2WDA - chain A; structure by X-ray diffraction, 2.30 A resolution.

# Chain A
Name: Putative secreted lyase
Organism: Streptomyces violaceoruber
Notes: EC 4.2.2.1
Reference sequence: O86516 (O86516_STRCO); residues 22-765 here correspond to UniProt positions 33-776 (UniProt number = residue number + 11)
Sequence (765 residues; each row starts with the number of its first residue):
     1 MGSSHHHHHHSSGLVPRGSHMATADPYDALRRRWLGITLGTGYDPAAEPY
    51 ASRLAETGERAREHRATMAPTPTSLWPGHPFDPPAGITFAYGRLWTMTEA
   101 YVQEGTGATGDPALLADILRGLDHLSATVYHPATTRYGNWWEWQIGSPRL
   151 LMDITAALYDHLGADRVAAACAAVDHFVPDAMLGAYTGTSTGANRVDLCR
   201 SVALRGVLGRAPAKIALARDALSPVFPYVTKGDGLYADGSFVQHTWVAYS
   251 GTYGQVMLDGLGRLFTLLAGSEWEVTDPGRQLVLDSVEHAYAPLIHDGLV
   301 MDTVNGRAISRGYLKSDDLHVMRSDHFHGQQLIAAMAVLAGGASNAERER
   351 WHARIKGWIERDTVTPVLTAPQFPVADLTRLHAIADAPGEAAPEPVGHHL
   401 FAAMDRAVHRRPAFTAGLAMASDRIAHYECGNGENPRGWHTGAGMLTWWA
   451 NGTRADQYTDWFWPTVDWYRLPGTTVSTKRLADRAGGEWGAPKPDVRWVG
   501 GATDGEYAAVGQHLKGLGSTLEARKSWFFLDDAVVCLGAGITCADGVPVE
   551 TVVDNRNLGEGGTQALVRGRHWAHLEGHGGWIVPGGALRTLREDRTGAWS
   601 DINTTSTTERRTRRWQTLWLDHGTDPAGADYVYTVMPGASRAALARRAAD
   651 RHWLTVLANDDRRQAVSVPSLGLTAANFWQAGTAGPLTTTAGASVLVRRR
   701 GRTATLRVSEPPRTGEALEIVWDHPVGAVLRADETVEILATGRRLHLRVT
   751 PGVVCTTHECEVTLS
Disordered / not traced: 1-23
Construct notes: expression tag (1-21)
Bound ions: Mg2+: Trp653, Ser670

# Summary
Trp653 and Ser670 coordinate Mg2+.
Chain A is Putative secreted lyase (Streptomyces violaceoruber); the structure, The X-ray structure of the
Streptomyces coelicolor A3 Chondroitin AC Lyase in Complex with Chondroitin sulphate, was determined by X-ray
diffraction together with 2WCO and 2X03 from the same study.
